Entry 4K37 (X-ray diffraction, 1.62 A resolution); this record covers chain A.

[Chain A]
Name: Anaerobic sulfatase-maturating enzyme
Source organism: Clostridium perfringens
Notes: EC 1.8.98.-
UniProtKB: Q0TTH1 (ANSME_CLOP1); residue numbers follow UniProt; this construct covers 1-370
Sequence (370 residues; row label = number of the first residue in the row):
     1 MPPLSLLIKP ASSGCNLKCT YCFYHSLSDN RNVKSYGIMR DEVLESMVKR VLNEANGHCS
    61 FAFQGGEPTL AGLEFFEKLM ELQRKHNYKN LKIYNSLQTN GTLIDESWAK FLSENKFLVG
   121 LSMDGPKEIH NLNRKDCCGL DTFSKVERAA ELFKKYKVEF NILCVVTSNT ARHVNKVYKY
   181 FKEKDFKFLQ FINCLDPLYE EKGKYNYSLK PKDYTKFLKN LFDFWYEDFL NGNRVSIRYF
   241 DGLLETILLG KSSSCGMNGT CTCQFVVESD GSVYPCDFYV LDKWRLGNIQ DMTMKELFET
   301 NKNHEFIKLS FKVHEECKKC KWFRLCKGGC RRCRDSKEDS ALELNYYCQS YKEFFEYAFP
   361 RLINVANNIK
Unresolved in the structure: 1-2, 29-32
Metal / ion sites: 4Fe-4S cluster Fe site 1: Cys15, Cys19, Cys22 (together with S-adenosylmethionine); 4Fe-4S cluster Fe site 2: Cys255, Cys261, Cys276, Cys330; 4Fe-4S cluster Fe site 3: Cys317, Cys320, Cys326, Cys348
Ligand contacts:
  - S-adenosylmethionine (SAM): Tyr21, Cys22, Phe23, Tyr24, Gly65, Gly66, Glu67, Pro68, Gln98, Thr99, Asn100, Ser122, Arg134, Leu163, Val165, Ile192, Asn193, Cys194, Leu195
  - 4Fe-4S cluster (SF4), molecule 1: Cys15, Leu17, Lys18, Cys19, Cys22, His25, Gly65, Gly66, Glu67, Asn100, Arg134
  - 4Fe-4S cluster (SF4), molecule 2: Cys255, Gly256, Thr260, Cys261, Thr262, Gln264, Cys276, Phe278, Tyr279, Phe306, Cys330, Arg331, Arg332
  - 4Fe-4S cluster (SF4), molecule 3: Glu316, Cys317, Cys320, Trp322, Phe323, Cys326, Lys327, Gly328, Leu344, Asn345, Cys348, Tyr351, Lys352
Curated features (UniProtKB/Swiss-Prot):
  - active site: Asp277 (Proton acceptor)
  - binding site ([4Fe-4S] cluster): Cys15, Cys19, Cys22, Cys255, Cys261, Cys276, Cys317, Cys320, Cys326, Cys330, Cys348
  - binding site (S-adenosyl-L-methionine): Tyr21, Gly66, Ser122, Arg134, Leu195
  - mutagenesis: Cys15 (C15A: Decrease in 4Fe-4S content; when associated with A-19 and A-22), Cys19 (C19A: Decrease in 4Fe-4S content; when associated with A-15 and A-22), Cys22 (C22A: Decrease in 4Fe-4S content; when associated with A-15 and A-19), Tyr24 (Y24F: Retains 11.7% of FGly production activity), Cys276 (C276A: Exhibits reduced solubility and drastically reduced activity), Asp277 (D277N: Retains 0.8% of FGly production activity)
From the paper describing this entry:
  - catalytic residues: Asp277
  - mutagenesis - Y24F, D277N: decreased catalytic activity

[In short]
Chain A binds 3 copies of 4Fe-4S cluster and S-adenosylmethionine. Cys15, Cys19 and Cys22 form the 4Fe-4S
cluster Fe site 1. UniProt lists active-site residue Asp277, 11 [4Fe-4S] cluster-binding residues, 5
S-adenosyl-L-methionine-binding residues and 6 mutagenesis sites. The paper reports the catalytic residue
Asp277; Y24F and D277N reduce catalytic activity.
Chain A is Anaerobic sulfatase-maturating enzyme (Clostridium perfringens); the structure, Native anSMEcpe
with bound AdoMet, was determined by X-ray diffraction (same publication as 4K36, 4K38 and 4K39).
